PDB entry 1ZJ9 | X-ray diffraction, 2.90 A resolution | chain A

# Chain A
Molecule: Probable ferredoxin-dependent nitrite reductase NirA
From: Mycobacterium tuberculosis
Notes: EC 1.7.7.1
Reference sequence: P71753 (SIR_MYCTU); residues 3-555 here correspond to UniProt positions 11-563 (UniProt number = residue number + 8)
Chain sequence (566 residues; row label = number of the first residue in the row; numbers below 1 keep their minus sign (Met-10 is residue -10)):
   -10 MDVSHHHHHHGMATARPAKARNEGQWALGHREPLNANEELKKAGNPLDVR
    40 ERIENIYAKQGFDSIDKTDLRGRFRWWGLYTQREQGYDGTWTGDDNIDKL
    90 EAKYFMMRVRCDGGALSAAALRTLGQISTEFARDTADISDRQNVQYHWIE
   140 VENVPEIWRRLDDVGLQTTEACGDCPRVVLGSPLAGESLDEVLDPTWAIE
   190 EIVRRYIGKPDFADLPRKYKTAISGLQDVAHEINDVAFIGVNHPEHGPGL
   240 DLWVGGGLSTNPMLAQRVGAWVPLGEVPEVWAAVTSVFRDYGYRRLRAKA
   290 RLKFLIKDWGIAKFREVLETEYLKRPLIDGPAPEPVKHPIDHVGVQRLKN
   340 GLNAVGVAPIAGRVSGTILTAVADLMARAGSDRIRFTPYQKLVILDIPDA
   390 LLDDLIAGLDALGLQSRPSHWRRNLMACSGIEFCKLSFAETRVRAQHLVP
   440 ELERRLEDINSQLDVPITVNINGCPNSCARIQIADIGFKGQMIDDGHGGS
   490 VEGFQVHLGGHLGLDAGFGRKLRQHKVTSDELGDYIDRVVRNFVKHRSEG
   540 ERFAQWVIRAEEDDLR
Not modelled in the structure: -10 to 9
Sequence notes: expression tag (-10 to 2)
Covalently attached groups: covalent link Tyr69-Cys161
Metal / ion sites: 4Fe-4S cluster Fe: Cys417, Cys423, Cys463, Cys467
Ligand contacts:
  - 4Fe-4S cluster (SF4): Cys417, Ser418, Gly419, Cys423, Leu425, Ser426, Asn461, Gly462, Cys463, Asn465, Ser466, Cys467
  - siroheme (SRM): Arg64, Tyr69, Met95, Arg97, Ser128, Asp129, Arg130, Asn132, Gln134, His136, Val167, Arg206, Lys207, Lys209, Ile222, Gly246, Leu247, Ser248, Arg290, Gln379, Ala416, Cys417, Ser418, Phe422, Cys423, Leu425, Arg431, Asn465, Ser466, Cys467, Arg469

# Summary
Bound to chain A: 4Fe-4S cluster and siroheme. Cys417, Cys423, Cys463 and Cys467 form the 4Fe-4S cluster Fe
site.
Chain A is Probable ferredoxin-dependent nitrite reductase NirA (Mycobacterium tuberculosis); the structure,
Structure of Mycobacterium tuberculosis NirA protein, was determined by X-ray diffraction, deposited together
with 1ZJ8.
